Entry 1VYM (X-ray diffraction, 2.30 A resolution); this record covers chains A and C of the 3 polymer chains in the assembly.

# Chain A (and C)
Molecule: Proliferating cell nuclear antigen
Organism: Homo sapiens
Notes: chain C of this document is another copy of the same molecule, construct and numbering; everything in this record applies to it too
UniProt: P12004 (PCNA_HUMAN); residues 1-261 here = UniProt positions 1-261
Chain sequence (261 residues; numbered 1 to 261; the number before each row is that of its first residue):
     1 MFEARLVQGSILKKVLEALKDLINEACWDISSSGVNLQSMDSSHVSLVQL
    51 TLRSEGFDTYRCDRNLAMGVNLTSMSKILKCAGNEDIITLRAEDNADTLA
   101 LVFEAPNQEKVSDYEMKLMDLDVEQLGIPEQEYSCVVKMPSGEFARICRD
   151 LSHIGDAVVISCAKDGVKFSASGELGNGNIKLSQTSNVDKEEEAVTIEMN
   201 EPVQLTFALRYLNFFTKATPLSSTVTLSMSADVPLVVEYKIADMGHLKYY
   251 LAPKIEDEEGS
Disordered / not traced: 257-261
Swiss-Prot annotation at these positions:
  - DNA-binding region: Arg61 to Lys80
  - modified residue: Lys14 (N6-acetyllysine), Lys77 (N6-acetyllysine), Lys80 (N6-acetyllysine), Tyr211 (Phosphotyrosine), Lys248 (N6-acetyllysine)
  - cross-link (Glycyl lysine isopeptide (Lys-Gly)): Lys164 (interchain with G-Cter in SUMO2), Lys254 (interchain with G-Cter in SUMO2)
  - natural variant: Ser228 (S228I: In ATLD2)
  - mutagenesis: Lys13 (K13R: Inhibits acetylation, recruitment to DNA damage sites, inducible ubiquitination and protein degradation, DNA replication and repair synthesis efficiencies, but homotrimer formation, nuclear ...), Lys14 (K14R: Inhibits acetylation, recruitment to DNA damage sites, inducible ubiquitination and protein degradation, DNA replication and repair synthesis efficiencies, but homotrimer formation, nuclear ...), Lys20 (K20R: Inhibits acetylation, recruitment to DNA damage sites, inducible ubiquitination and protein degradation, DNA replication and repair synthesis efficiencies, but homotrimer formation, nuclear ...), Met40 (M40A: Complete loss of interaction with UHRF2), Ser43 to Val45 (No effect on POLD3-binding. Impairs binding to ALKBH2), Lys77 (K77A: Inhibits recruitment to DNA damage sites, but nuclear localization is similar as the wild-type; in association with A-80 ...), Lys80 (K80A: Inhibits recruitment to DNA damage sites, but nuclear localization is similar as the wild-type; in association with A-77 ...), Gln125 to Ile128 (Strong decrease in POLD3-binding. Impairs binding to ALKBH2), Ile128 (I128A: Complete loss of interaction with UHRF2), Lys164 (K164R: Abolishes ubiquitination. No effect on interaction with SHPRH), Val188 to Lys190 (No effect on POLD3-binding. No effect on ALKBH2-binding), Tyr211 (Y211F: Alters chromatin-associated PCNA stability and its function in DNA replication and repair), 3 further mutagenesis entries in UniProt
What the authors report for this chain:
  - conformationally variable residues (order/disorder transition): Ile255 to Ser261

# Interface between chain A and chain C
Residue-residue contacts (36; chain A residue first):
  Glu143(A) - Lys110(C)  salt bridge
  Arg146(A) - Lys80(C)  hydrogen bond (side chain-backbone)
  Arg146(A) - Ala82(C)
  Arg146(A) - Gly83(C)
  Arg146(A) - Lys110(C)
  Asp150(A) - Cys81(C)
  Leu151(A) - Tyr114(C)
  His153(A) - Lys77(C)
  Ile154(A) - Tyr114(C)  hydrophobic
  Gly173(A) - Lys117(C)  hydrogen bond (backbone-side chain)
  Glu174(A) - Lys117(C)  hydrogen bond (backbone-side chain)
  Leu175(A) - Ser74(C)
  Leu175(A) - Lys77(C)
  Leu175(A) - Ile78(C)  hydrophobic
  Leu175(A) - Met116(C)
  Leu175(A) - Lys117(C)  hydrogen bond (backbone-backbone)
  Gly176(A) - Glu115(C)
  Gly176(A) - Lys117(C)
  Asn177(A) - Tyr114(C)
  Asn177(A) - Glu115(C)  hydrogen bond (backbone-backbone)
  Gly178(A) - Asp113(C)
  Gly178(A) - Tyr114(C)
  Asn179(A) - Val111(C)
  Asn179(A) - Ser112(C)
  Asn179(A) - Asp113(C)  hydrogen bond (backbone-backbone)
  Ile180(A) - Lys110(C)
  Ile180(A) - Val111(C)
  Ile180(A) - Ser112(C)
  Ile180(A) - Tyr114(C)
  Lys181(A) - Glu109(C)
  Lys181(A) - Lys110(C)
  Lys181(A) - Val111(C)  hydrogen bond (backbone-backbone)
  Leu182(A) - Glu109(C)
  Leu182(A) - Lys110(C)
  Ser183(A) - Glu109(C)  hydrogen bond (backbone-backbone)
  Thr185(A) - Glu109(C)
Other interface residues (no listed pair), chain A (19 interface residues in all): Ile147
Other interface residues (no listed pair), chain C (17 interface residues in all): Gln108

# Overview
19 residues of chain A face 17 of chain C across their interface; the contacts include 8 hydrogen bonds and 1
salt bridge. Polar pairs include Glu143(A)-Lys110(C), Arg146(A)-Lys80(C) and Gly173(A)-Lys117(C). Curated
annotation (UniProt) lists 23 mutagenesis sites on chain A. The paper reports conformational variability at
Ile255(A).
Both chains are Proliferating cell nuclear antigen (Homo sapiens). Entry 1VYM (Native human pcna) was
determined by X-ray diffraction, deposited together with 1VYJ and 1W60.
